Entry 7E4Y (X-ray diffraction, 2.71 A resolution); this record covers chains D and E of the 6 polymer chains in the assembly.

== Chain D ==
Protein: Tubulin beta-2B chain
From: Bos taurus
UniProtKB: Q6B856 (TBB2B_BOVIN); the author numbering skips numbers that UniProt does not, so the offset changes along the chain: 1-42 = UniProt 1-42; 45-360 = UniProt 43-358; 369-441 = UniProt 359-431
Amino-acid sequence (431 residues; row label = number of the first residue in the row; note: 10 numbers in that range are skipped by the numbering (no residue carries them; nothing is unmodelled there)):
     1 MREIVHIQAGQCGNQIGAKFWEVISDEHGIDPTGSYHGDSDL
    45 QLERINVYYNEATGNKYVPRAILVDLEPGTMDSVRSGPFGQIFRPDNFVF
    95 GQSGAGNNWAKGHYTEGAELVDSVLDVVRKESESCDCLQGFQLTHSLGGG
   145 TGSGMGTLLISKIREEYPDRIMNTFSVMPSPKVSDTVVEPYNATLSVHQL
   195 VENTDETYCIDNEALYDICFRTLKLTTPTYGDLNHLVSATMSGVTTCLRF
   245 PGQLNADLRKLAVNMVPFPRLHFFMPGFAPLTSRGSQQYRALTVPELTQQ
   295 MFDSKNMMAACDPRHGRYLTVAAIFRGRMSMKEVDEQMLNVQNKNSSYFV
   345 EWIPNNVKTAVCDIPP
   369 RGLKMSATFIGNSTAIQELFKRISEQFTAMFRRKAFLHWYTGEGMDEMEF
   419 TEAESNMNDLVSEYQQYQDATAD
Unresolved in the structure: 140, 279-285
Bound ions: Mg2+: Glu-71 (together with GTP)
Residues lining bound ligands:
  - BKU ((1S,2S,3S,5R,6S,16E,18E,20S,21R)-11-chloro-21-hydroxy-12,20-dimethoxy-2,5,9,16-tetramethyl-8,23-dioxo-4,24-dioxa-9,22-diazatetracyclo[19.3.1.1~10,14~.0~3,5~]hexacosa-10(26),11,13,16,18-pentaen-6-yl (2S)-2-{methyl[3-methyl-3-(methyldisulfanyl)butanoyl]amino}propanoate (non-preferred name)): Ala-99, Gly-100, Asn-101, Asn-102, Lys-105, Asp-179, Thr-180, Val-181, Val-182, Phe-404, Trp-407, Tyr-408
  - GTP (guanosine-5'-triphosphate): Gly-10, Gln-11, Cys-12, Gln-15, Ile-16, Asp-69, Ala-99, Gly-100, Asn-101, Asn-102, Gly-142, Gly-143, Gly-144, Thr-145, Gly-146, Val-171, Pro-173, Val-177, Ser-178, Glu-183, Asn-206, Leu-209, Tyr-224, Leu-227, Asn-228
UniProt features mapped onto this chain:
  - motif: Met-1 to Ile-4 (MREI motif)
  - binding site (GTP): Gln-11, Glu-71, Ser-140, Gly-144, Thr-145, Gly-146, Asn-206, Asn-228
  - binding site (Mg(2+)): Glu-71
  - modified residue: Ser-40 (Phosphoserine), Thr-57 (Phosphothreonine), Lys-60 (N6-acetyllysine), Ser-174 (Phosphoserine), Thr-287 (Phosphothreonine), Thr-292 (Phosphothreonine), Arg-320 (Omega-N-methylarginine)
  - cross-link (Glycyl lysine isopeptide (Lys-Gly)): Lys-60 (interchain with G-Cter in ubiquitin), Lys-326 (interchain with G-Cter in ubiquitin)

== Chain E ==
Protein: Stathmin-4
From: Rattus norvegicus
UniProtKB: P63043 (STMN4_RAT); residues 6-143 here correspond to UniProt positions 50-187 (UniProt number = residue number + 44)
Amino-acid sequence (138 residues; row label = number of the first residue in the row):
     6 MEVIELNKCTSGQSFEVILKPPSFDGVPEFNASLPRRRDPSLEEIQKKLE
    56 AAEERRKYQEAELLKHLAEKREHEREVIQKAIEENNNFIKMAKEKLAQKM
   106 ESNKENREAHLAAMLERLQEKDKHAEEVRKNKELKEEA
Unresolved in the structure: 29-43
UniProt features mapped onto this chain:
  - modified residue: Ser-46 (Phosphoserine)

== Interface between chain D and chain E ==
Pairs across the interface (27):
  Tyr-108(D) / His-129(E)  hydrogen bond
  Tyr-108(D) / Ala-130(E)  hydrophobic
  Tyr-108(D) / Val-133(E)  hydrophobic
  Tyr-108(D) / Arg-134(E)  hydrogen bond (backbone-side chain)
  Thr-109(D) / Lys-137(E)
  Ala-112(D) / Arg-134(E)
  Ser-155(D) / Leu-123(E)
  Ser-155(D) / Lys-126(E)
  Lys-156(D) / Asp-127(E)  salt bridge
  Arg-158(D) / Leu-123(E)
  Glu-159(D) / Leu-120(E)
  Glu-159(D) / Leu-123(E)
  Glu-159(D) / Gln-124(E)
  Glu-159(D) / Asp-127(E)
  Pro-162(D) / Met-119(E)  hydrophobic
  Gln-193(D) / Lys-126(E)  hydrogen bond
  Asn-197(D) / Lys-126(E)
  Thr-409(D) / Lys-140(E)  hydrogen bond (backbone-side chain)
  Gly-410(D) / Lys-137(E)
  Glu-411(D) / Val-133(E)
  Glu-411(D) / Lys-137(E)  salt bridge
  Gly-412(D) / Val-133(E)
  Gly-412(D) / Asn-136(E)
  Gly-412(D) / Lys-137(E)
  Met-413(D) / Val-133(E)
  Met-413(D) / Lys-140(E)
  Glu-417(D) / His-129(E)  salt bridge
Also at the interface, not in a pair above, chain D (17 interface residues in all): Asp-163
Also at the interface, not in a pair above, chain E (15 interface residues in all): Arg-112, Leu-116

== In short ==
17 residues of chain D face 15 of chain E across their interface; the contacts include 4 hydrogen bonds and 3
salt bridges. Polar contacts include Lys-156(D)/Asp-127(E), Glu-411(D)/Lys-137(E) and Glu-417(D)/His-129(E).
Chain D binds GTP and compound BKU.
Here chain D is Tubulin beta-2B chain (Bos taurus) and chain E is Stathmin-4 (Rattus norvegicus). Entry 7E4Y
(Crystal structure of tubulin in complex with L-DM4-SMe) was determined by X-ray diffraction.
